6J4W - chains T and f of the 26 polymer chains in the assembly; structure by electron microscopy, 7.90 A resolution (low resolution: residue-level contacts below are approximate; hydrogen-bond / salt-bridge calls are withheld).

[Chain T]
Molecule: 198-nt DNA strand
Sequence (198 nucleotides; numbered -72 to 125; the number before each row is that of its first residue; numbers below 1 keep their minus sign (DA-72 is residue -72)):
   -72 ATCAGAATCCCGGTGCCGAGGCCGCTCAATTGGTCGTAGACAGCTCTAGC
   -22 ACCGCTTAAACGCACGTACGCGCTGTCCCCCGCGTTTTAACCGCCAAGGG
    28 GATTACACCCAAGACACCAGGCACGAGACAGAAAAAAACAACGAAAACGG
    78 CCACCACCCAAACACACCAAACACAAGAGCTAATTGACTGACGTAAGC
Unresolved in the structure: 99-125

[Chain f]
Molecule: Histone H4
Organism: Homo sapiens
Reference sequence: P62805 (H4_HUMAN); residues 0-102 here correspond to UniProt positions 1-103 (UniProt number = residue number + 1)
Chain sequence (106 residues; each row starts with the number of its first residue; numbers below 1 keep their minus sign (Gly-3 is residue -3)):
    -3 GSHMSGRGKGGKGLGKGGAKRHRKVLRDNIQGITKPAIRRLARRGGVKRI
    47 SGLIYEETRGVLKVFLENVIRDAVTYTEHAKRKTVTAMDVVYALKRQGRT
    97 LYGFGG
Unresolved in the structure: -3 to 24
Sequence notes: expression tag (-3 to -1)
Swiss-Prot annotation at these positions:
  - DNA-binding region: Lys16 to Lys20
  - modified residue: Ser1 (N-acetylserine), Arg3 (Asymmetric dimethylarginine), Lys5 (N6-(2-hydroxyisobutyryl)lysine), Lys8 (N6-(2-hydroxyisobutyryl)lysine), Lys12 (N6-(2-hydroxyisobutyryl)lysine), Lys16 (N6-(2-hydroxyisobutyryl)lysine), Lys20 (N6,N6,N6-trimethyllysine), Lys31 (N6-(2-hydroxyisobutyryl)lysine), Lys44 (N6-(2-hydroxyisobutyryl)lysine), Ser47 (Phosphoserine), Tyr51 (Phosphotyrosine), Lys59 (N6-(2-hydroxyisobutyryl)lysine), Lys77 (N6-(2-hydroxyisobutyryl)lysine), Lys79 (N6-(2-hydroxyisobutyryl)lysine), Thr80 (Phosphothreonine), Tyr88 (Phosphotyrosine), Lys91 (N6-(2-hydroxyisobutyryl)lysine)
  - cross-link (Glycyl lysine isopeptide (Lys-Gly)): Lys12 (interchain with G-Cter in SUMO2), Lys20 (interchain with G-Cter in SUMO2), Lys31 (interchain with G-Cter in SUMO2), Lys59 (interchain with G-Cter in SUMO2), Lys79 (interchain with G-Cter in SUMO2), Lys91 (interchain with G-Cter in SUMO2)

[Interface between chain T and chain f]
Residue-residue contacts (12):
  DC7(T) with Arg45(f); Ile46(f); Ser47(f)
  DC8(T) with Arg45(f); Ile46(f)
  DG9(T) with Arg35(f); Arg39(f)
  DG27(T) with Lys79(f)
  DG28(T) with Arg78(f); Lys79(f); Thr80(f)
  DA29(T) with Arg78(f)
Interface residues without a listed pair, chain T (7 interface residues in all): DC6
Interface residues without a listed pair, chain f (10 interface residues in all): Gly48, Lys77

[Summary]
Chain T and chain f form an interface of 7 and 10 residues respectively. From UniProt: a DNA-binding region on
chain f.
Here chain T is a 198-nt DNA strand and chain f is Histone H4 (Homo sapiens). Entry 6J4W (RNA polymerase II
elongation complex bound with Elf1 and Spt4/5, stalled at SHL(-5) of the nucleosome) was determined by
electron microscopy (same publication as 6IR9, 6J4X, 6J4Y, 6J4Z, 6J50 and 6J51).
